3VVV - chain A; structure by X-ray diffraction, 1.35 A resolution.

[Chain A]
Protein: Calcium-binding and coiled-coil domain-containing protein 2
From: Homo sapiens
UniProtKB: Q13137 (CACO2_HUMAN); residues 21-141 here = UniProt positions 21-141
Chain sequence (123 residues; numbered 19 to 141; the number before each row is that of its first residue):
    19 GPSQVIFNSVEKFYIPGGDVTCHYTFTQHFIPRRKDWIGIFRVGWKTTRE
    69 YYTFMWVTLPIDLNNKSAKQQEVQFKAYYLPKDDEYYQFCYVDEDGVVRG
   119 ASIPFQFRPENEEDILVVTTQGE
Disordered / not traced: 81-86, 133-141
Differences from the reference sequence: expression tag (19-20)
Swiss-Prot annotation at these positions:
  - motif: I133 to V136 (CLIR)
  - mutagenesis: V136 (V136S: Abrogates the interaction with MAP1LC3C)
From the paper describing this entry:
  - mutagenesis - V136S: abolished localization

[Overview]
Curated annotation (UniProt) lists one mutagenesis site. The paper reports that V136S abolishes localization.
Chain A is Calcium-binding and coiled-coil domain-containing protein 2 (Homo sapiens); the structure, Skich
domain of NDP52, was determined by X-ray diffraction, deposited together with 3VVW.
